PDB entry 5ODL | X-ray diffraction, 1.56 A resolution | chains A and D

== Chain A ==
Molecule: single-stranded DNA-binding protein
Source organism: Enterobacter phage Enc34
UniProtKB: H6WYG2 (H6WYG2_9CAUD); residues 1-178 here correspond to UniProt positions 2-179 (UniProt number = residue number + 1)
Sequence (180 residues; row label = number of the first residue in the row; numbers below 1 keep their minus sign (Gly-1 is residue -1)):
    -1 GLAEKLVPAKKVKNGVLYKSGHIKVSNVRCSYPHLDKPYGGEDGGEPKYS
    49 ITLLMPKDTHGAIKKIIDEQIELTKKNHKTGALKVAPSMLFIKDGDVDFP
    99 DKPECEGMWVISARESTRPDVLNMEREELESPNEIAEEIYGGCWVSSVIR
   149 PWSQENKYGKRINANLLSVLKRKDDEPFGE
Not modelled in the structure: -1 to 0, 178
Sequence notes: expression tag (-1 to 0)
Ion coordination: Na+ near Glu128 (its only coordinating residue here)
From the paper describing this entry:
  - binding site for oligo(T) (chain D): Tyr30, Tyr37, Lys46, Arg112, Trp150, Asn154, Tyr156

== Chain D ==
Molecule: oligo(T)
Sequence (9 nucleotides; each row starts with the number of its first residue):
     1 TTTTTTTTT

== Interface between chain A and chain D ==
Pairs across the interface - 30 pairs, chain A then chain D:
  Ser29(A) - DT7(D)  hydrogen bond to the base
  Tyr30(A) - DT7(D)  base contact
  Tyr30(A) - DT8(D)  base contact
  Tyr30(A) - DT9(D)  hydrogen bond to the phosphate
  His32(A) - DT8(D)  hydrogen bond to the base
  Tyr37(A) - DT8(D)  stacking on the base
  Lys46(A) - DT3(D)  hydrogen bond to the base
  Lys46(A) - DT5(D)  salt bridge to the phosphate
  Thr50(A) - DT7(D)  hydrogen bond to the base
  Phe97(A) - DT7(D)  base contact
  Lys100(A) - DT7(D)  base contact
  Cys103(A) - DT7(D)  base contact
  Ser110(A) - DT6(D)  hydrogen bond to the phosphate
  Arg112(A) - DT5(D)  salt bridge to the phosphate
  Arg112(A) - DT6(D)  salt bridge to the phosphate
  Arg112(A) - DT8(D)  hydrogen bond to the base
  Glu113(A) - DT2(D)  base contact
  Arg148(A) - DT1(D)  base contact
  Arg148(A) - DT2(D)  hydrogen bond to the base
  Trp150(A) - DT3(D)  stacking on the base
  Trp150(A) - DT4(D)  sugar contact
  Gln152(A) - DT4(D)  sugar contact
  Asn154(A) - DT4(D)  hydrogen bond to the sugar
  Tyr156(A) - DT4(D)  stacking on the base
  Arg159(A) - DT5(D)  hydrogen bond to the phosphate
  Arg159(A) - DT6(D)  salt bridge to the phosphate
  Asn161(A) - DT5(D)  sugar contact
  Asn163(A) - DT2(D)  base contact
  Asn163(A) - DT3(D)  hydrogen bond to the base
  Leu165(A) - DT1(D)  base contact
Interface residues without a listed pair, chain A (27 interface residues in all): His20, Gly43, Ser48, Leu88, Lys91, Val108

== In short ==
Chain A and chain D form an interface of 27 and 9 residues respectively, with 11 hydrogen bonds, 4 salt
bridges and 3 aromatic stacking contacts. Among the polar pairs are Ser29(A)-DT7(D), His32(A)-DT8(D) and
Lys46(A)-DT3(D). From the paper: a binding site for oligo(T) (chain D) at Tyr30(A), Tyr37(A) and Lys46(A)
among others.
Chain A is single-stranded DNA-binding protein (Enterobacter phage Enc34) and chain D is oligo(T); the
structure, Single-stranded DNA-binding protein from bacteriophage Enc34 in complex with ssDNA, was determined
by X-ray diffraction (same publication as 5ODJ and 5ODK).
